PDB entry 2FPL | X-ray diffraction, 2.30 A resolution | chain A

[Chain A]
Molecule: DNA repair and recombination protein radA
Source organism: Methanococcus voltae
UniProt: O73948 (RADA_METVO); residue numbers follow UniProt; this construct covers 1-322
Chain sequence (322 residues; row label = number of the first residue in the row):
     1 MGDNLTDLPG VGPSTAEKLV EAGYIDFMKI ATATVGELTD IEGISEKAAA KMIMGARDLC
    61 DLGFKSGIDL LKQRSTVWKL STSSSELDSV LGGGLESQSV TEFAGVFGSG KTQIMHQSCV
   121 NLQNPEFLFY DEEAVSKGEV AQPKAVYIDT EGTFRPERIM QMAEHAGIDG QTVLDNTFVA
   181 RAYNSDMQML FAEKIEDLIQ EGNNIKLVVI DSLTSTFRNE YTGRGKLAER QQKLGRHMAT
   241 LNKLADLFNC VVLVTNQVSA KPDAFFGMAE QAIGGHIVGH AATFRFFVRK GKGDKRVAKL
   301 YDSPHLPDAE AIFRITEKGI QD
Not modelled in the structure: 1-4, 260-278
Construct notes: engineered mutation G2 (Ser in O73948)
Curated features (UniProtKB/Swiss-Prot):
  - binding site (ATP): G105 to T112
Metal / ion sites: K+ site 1: T6, L8, V11, E164; Mg2+ site 1: Q98, D246; Mg2+ site 2: T112 (together with AMP-PNP); K+ site 2: A282, T283, D302 (together with AMP-PNP); K+ site 3: Y301, D308 (together with AMP-PNP)
Residues lining bound ligands: AMP-PNP (ANP; phosphoaminophosphonic acid-adenylate ester): V106, F107, G108, S109, G110, K111, T112, Q113, R158, Q161, Q257, R296, I315, T316, E317

[In short]
Bound to chain A: AMP-PNP. The K+ site 1 is built by T6, L8, V11 and E164. Q98 and D246 form the Mg2+ site 1.
Curated annotation (UniProt) lists 8 ATP-binding residues.
Chain A is DNA repair and recombination protein radA (Methanococcus voltae); the structure, RadA recombinase
in complex with AMP-PNP and low concentration of K+, was determined by X-ray diffraction, deposited together
with 2FPK and 2FPM.
